Entry 2V4I (X-ray diffraction, 2.20 A resolution); this record covers chains B and C of the 4 polymer chains in the assembly.

# Chain B
Name: Glutamate N-acetyltransferase 2 beta chain
From: Streptomyces clavuligerus
Notes: EC 2.3.1.35
UniProt: Q53940 (GNAT2_STRCL); the construct lacks a stretch of the UniProt sequence, so the offset changes along the chain: 181-336 = UniProt 181-336; 337-386 = UniProt 344-393
Chain sequence (213 residues; row label = number of the first residue in the row; a row labelled like 336A-336G holds insertion residues (336A, then the next letters in order)):
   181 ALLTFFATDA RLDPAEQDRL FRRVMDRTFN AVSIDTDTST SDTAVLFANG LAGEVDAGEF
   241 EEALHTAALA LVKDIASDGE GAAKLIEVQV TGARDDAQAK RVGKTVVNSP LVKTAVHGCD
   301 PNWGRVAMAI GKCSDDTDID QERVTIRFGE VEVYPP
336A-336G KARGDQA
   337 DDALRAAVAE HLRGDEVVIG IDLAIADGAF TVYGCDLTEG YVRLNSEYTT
Disordered / not traced: 336A-336G, 384-386
Modified residues: Ala-181 (n-acetylalanine; AYA)
Differences from the reference sequence: engineered mutation Ala-181 (Thr in Q53940)

# Chain C
Name: Glutamate N-acetyltransferase 2 alpha chain
From: Streptomyces clavuligerus
Notes: EC 2.3.1.35
UniProt: Q53940 (GNAT2_STRCL); residue numbers follow UniProt; this construct covers 8-180
Chain sequence (173 residues; each row starts with the number of its first residue):
     8 TPRGFVVHTA PVGLADDGRD DFTVLASTAP ATVSAVFTRS RFAGPSVVLC REAVADGQAR
    68 GVVVLARNAN VATGLEGEEN AREVREAVAR ALGLPEGEML IASTGVIGRQ YPMESIREHL
   128 KTLEWPAGEG GFDRAARAIM TTDTRPKEVR VSVGGATLVG IAKGVGMLEP DMA

# How chain B and chain C interact
Contacting residue pairs (22; chain B residue first):
  Leu-291(B) / Met-174(C)  hydrophobic
  Trp-303(B) / Ala-79(C)  hydrophobic
  Trp-303(B) / Gly-115(C)
  Gly-304(B) / Ile-114(C)
  Ala-307(B) / Phe-49(C)
  Met-308(B) / Met-174(C)  hydrophobic
  Ile-310(B) / Phe-49(C)  hydrophobic
  Gly-311(B) / Ser-47(C)
  Gly-311(B) / Arg-48(C)  hydrogen bond (backbone-backbone)
  Gly-311(B) / Phe-49(C)
  Cys-313(B) / Arg-48(C)
  Ser-314(B) / Arg-46(C)
  Asp-316(B) / Arg-48(C)
  Thr-317(B) / Arg-48(C)  hydrogen bond (backbone-side chain)
  Ile-319(B) / Arg-48(C)  hydrogen bond (backbone-side chain)
  Gln-321(B) / Arg-48(C)
  Gln-321(B) / Phe-49(C)
  Gln-321(B) / Ala-50(C)  hydrogen bond (side chain-backbone)
  Glu-322(B) / Glu-85(C)
  Val-324(B) / Phe-49(C)  hydrophobic
  Tyr-334(B) / Phe-49(C)
  Tyr-334(B) / Ala-79(C)  hydrophobic
Also at the interface, not in a pair above, chain B (18 interface residues in all): Lys-312, Asp-318

# In short
18 residues of chain B and 10 residues of chain C are in contact, with 4 hydrogen bonds. Among the polar pairs
are Thr-317(B)/Arg-48(C), Ile-319(B)/Arg-48(C) and Gln-321(B)/Ala-50(C).
Here chain B is Glutamate N-acetyltransferase 2 beta chain and chain C is Glutamate N-acetyltransferase 2
alpha chain, both from Streptomyces clavuligerus. Entry 2V4I (Structure of a novel N-acyl-enzyme intermediate
of an N-terminal nucleophile (Ntn) hydrolase, OAT2) was determined by X-ray diffraction.
